Entry 7ND7 (electron microscopy, 3.60 A resolution); this record covers chains B and C of the 9 polymer chains in the assembly.

== Chain B (and C) ==
Protein: Spike glycoprotein
From: Severe acute respiratory syndrome coronavirus 2
Notes: chain C of this document is another copy of the same molecule, construct and numbering; everything in this record applies to it too
UniProtKB: P0DTC2 (SPIKE_SARS2); residues 1-1208 here = UniProt positions 1-1208
Amino-acid sequence (1288 residues; row label = number of the first residue in the row):
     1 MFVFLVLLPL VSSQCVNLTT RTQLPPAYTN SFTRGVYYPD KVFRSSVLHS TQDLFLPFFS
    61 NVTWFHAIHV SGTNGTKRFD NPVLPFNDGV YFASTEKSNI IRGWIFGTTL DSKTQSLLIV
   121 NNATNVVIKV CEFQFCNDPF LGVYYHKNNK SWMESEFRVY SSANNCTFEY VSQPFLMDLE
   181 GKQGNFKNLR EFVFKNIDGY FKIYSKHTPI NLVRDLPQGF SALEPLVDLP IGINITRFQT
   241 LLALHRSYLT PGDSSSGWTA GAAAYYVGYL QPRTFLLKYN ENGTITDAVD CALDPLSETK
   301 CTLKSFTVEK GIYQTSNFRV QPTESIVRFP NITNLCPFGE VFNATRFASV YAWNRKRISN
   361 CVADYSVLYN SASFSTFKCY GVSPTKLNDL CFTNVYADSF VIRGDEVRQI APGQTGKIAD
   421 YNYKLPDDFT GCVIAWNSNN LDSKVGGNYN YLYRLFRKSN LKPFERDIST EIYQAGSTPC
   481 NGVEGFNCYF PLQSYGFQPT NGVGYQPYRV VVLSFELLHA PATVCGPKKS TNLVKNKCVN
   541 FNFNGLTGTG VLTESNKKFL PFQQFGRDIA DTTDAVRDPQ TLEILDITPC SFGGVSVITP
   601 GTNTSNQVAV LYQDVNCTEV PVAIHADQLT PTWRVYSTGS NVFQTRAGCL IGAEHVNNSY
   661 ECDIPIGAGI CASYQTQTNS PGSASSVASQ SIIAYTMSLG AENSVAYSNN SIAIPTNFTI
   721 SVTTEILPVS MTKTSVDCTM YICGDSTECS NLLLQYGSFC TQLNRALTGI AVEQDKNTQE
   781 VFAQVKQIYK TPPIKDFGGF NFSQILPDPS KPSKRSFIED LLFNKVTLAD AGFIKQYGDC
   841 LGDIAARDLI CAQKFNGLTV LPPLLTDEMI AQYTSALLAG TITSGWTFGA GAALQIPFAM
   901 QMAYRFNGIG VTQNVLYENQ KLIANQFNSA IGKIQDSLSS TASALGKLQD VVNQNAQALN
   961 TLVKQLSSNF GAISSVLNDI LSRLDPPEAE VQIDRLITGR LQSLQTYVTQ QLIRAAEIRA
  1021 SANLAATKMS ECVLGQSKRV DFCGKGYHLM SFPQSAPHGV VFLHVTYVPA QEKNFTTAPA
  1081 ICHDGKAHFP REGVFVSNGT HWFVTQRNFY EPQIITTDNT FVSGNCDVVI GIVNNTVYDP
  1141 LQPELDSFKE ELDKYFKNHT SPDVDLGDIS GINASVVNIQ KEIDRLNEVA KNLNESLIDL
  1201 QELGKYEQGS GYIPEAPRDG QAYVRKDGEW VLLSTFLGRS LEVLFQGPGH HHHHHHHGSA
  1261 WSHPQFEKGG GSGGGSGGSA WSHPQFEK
Not modelled in the structure: 1-26, 70-79, 144-164, 173-185, 246-262, 621-640, 677-688, 828-853, 1148-1288
Differences from the reference sequence: engineered mutation Gly682 (Arg in P0DTC2), Ser683 (Arg in P0DTC2), Ser685 (Arg in P0DTC2), Pro986 (Lys in P0DTC2), Pro987 (Val in P0DTC2); expression tag (1209-1288)
UniProt features mapped onto this chain:
  - region: Asn280 to Cys301 (Putative superantigen), Arg403 to Asp405 (Integrin-binding motif), Asn448 to Phe456 (Immunodominant HLA epitope recognized by the CD8+), Pro681, Ala684 (Putative superantigen), Ser816 to Tyr837 (Fusion peptide 1), Lys835 to Phe855 (Fusion peptide 2), Asp1163 to Glu1202 (Heptad repeat 2)
  - site: Arg815, Ser816 (Cleavage)
  - glycosylation: Asn17 (N-linked (GlcNAc...) (complex) asparagine), Asn61 (N-linked (GlcNAc...) (hybrid) asparagine), Asn74 (N-linked (GlcNAc...) (complex) asparagine), Asn122 (N-linked (GlcNAc...) (hybrid) asparagine), Asn149 (N-linked (GlcNAc...) (complex) asparagine), Asn165 (N-linked (GlcNAc...) (complex) asparagine), Asn234 (N-linked (GlcNAc...) (high mannose) asparagine), Asn282 (N-linked (GlcNAc...) (complex) asparagine), Thr323 (O-linked (GalNAc) threonine), Ser325 (O-linked (HexNAc...) serine), Asn331 (N-linked (GlcNAc...) (complex) asparagine), Asn343 (N-linked (GlcNAc...) (complex) asparagine), Asn603 (N-linked (GlcNAc...) (hybrid) asparagine), Asn616 (N-linked (GlcNAc...) (complex) asparagine), Asn657 (N-linked (GlcNAc...) (complex) asparagine), Thr676 (O-linked (GlcNAc...) threonine), Thr678 (O-linked (GlcNAc...) threonine), Asn709 (N-linked (GlcNAc...) (high mannose) asparagine), Asn717 (N-linked (GlcNAc...) (hybrid) asparagine), Asn801 (N-linked (GlcNAc...) (hybrid) asparagine) and 6 more in UniProt
  - natural variant: Leu5 (L5F: In strain: Iota/B.1.526), Ser13 (S13I: In strain: Epsilon/B.1.427/B.1.429), Leu18 (L18F: In strain: Beta/B.1.351, Gamma/P.1 and 1 more), Thr19 (T19I: In strain: Omicron/BQ.1.1, Omicron/XBB.1.5 and 1 more; T19R: In strain: Delta/B.1.617.2, Omicron/BA.2 and 4 more), Thr20 (T20N: In strain: Gamma/P.1), Leu24 to Ala27 (sequence variant, change not given here; In strain: Omicron/BA.2, Omicron/BA.2.12.1 and 6 more), Pro26 (P26S: In strain: Gamma/P.1), Gln52 (Q52H: In strain: Omicron/EG.5.1), Ala67 (A67V: In strain: Eta/B.1.525, Omicron/BA.1), His69 to Val70 (deletion: In strain: Alpha/B.1.1.7, Eta/B.1.525 and 5 more), Gly75 (G75V: In strain: Lambda/C.37), Thr76 (T76I: In strain: Lambda/C.37), 82 further natural variant entries in UniProt
  - mutagenesis: His69 to Val70 (Increased incorporation of cleaved spike into virions), Asn121 (N121Q: Partial loss of biliverdin affinity), Arg190 (R190K: Partial loss of biliverdin affinity), Asn234 (N234Q: Increased resistance to neutralizing antibodies), Asn331 (N331Q: Reduced viral infectivity), Asn343 (N343Q: Reduced viral infectivity), Leu452 (L452R: Increased resistance to neutralizing antibodies. Decreases HLA binding to NF9 epitope. Increased binding affinity to human ACE2), Tyr453 (Y453F: Decreased HLA binding to NF9 epitope. Increased binding affinity to human ACE2), Ala475 (A475V: Increased resistance to neutralizing antibodies), Val483 (V483A: Increased resistance to neutralizing antibodies), Glu484 (E484D: Increased replication in human TMEM106B overexpressing cells), Phe490 (F490L: Increased resistance to neutralizing antibodies and human covalescent sera neutralization), 12 further mutagenesis entries in UniProt
Disulfides: Cys131-Cys166, Cys291-Cys301, Cys336-Cys361, Cys379-Cys432, Cys391-Cys525, Cys480-Cys488, Cys538-Cys590, Cys617-Cys649, Cys662-Cys671, Cys738-Cys760, Cys743-Cys749, Cys1032-Cys1043, Cys1082-Cys1126
Covalently attached groups: N-acetylglucosamine (NAG) linked to Asn61, Asn122, Asn165, Asn234, Asn282, Asn331, Asn616, Asn657, Asn709, Asn717, Asn801, Asn1074, Asn1098, Asn1134

== How chain B and chain C interact ==
Contacting residue pairs (157; chain B residue first):
  Gln314(B) - Ser735(C)
  Asn317(B) - Asp737(C)  hydrogen bond
  Arg355(B) - Pro230(C)
  Gly381(B) - Arg983(C)
  Val382(B) - Arg983(C)
  Ser383(B) - Arg983(C)  hydrogen bond (backbone-backbone)
  Ser383(B) - Asp985(C)  hydrogen bond
  Thr385(B) - Asp985(C)  hydrogen bond
  Lys386(B) - Ser982(C)
  Lys386(B) - Arg983(C)
  Lys386(B) - Leu984(C)
  Lys386(B) - Asp985(C)
  Asp389(B) - Ser982(C)
  Leu390(B) - Arg983(C)
  Tyr396(B) - Tyr200(C)
  Tyr396(B) - Pro230(C)
  Pro463(B) - Asp198(C)
  Phe464(B) - Asp198(C)
  Phe464(B) - Gly232(C)
  Glu465(B) - Gly232(C)
  Glu465(B) - Asn234(C)
  Arg466(B) - Gly232(C)
  Ile468(B) - Gln115(C)
  Glu516(B) - Tyr200(C)
  His519(B) - Lys41(C)
  His519(B) - Val42(C)
  Thr547(B) - Asn978(C)  hydrogen bond (backbone-side chain)
  Gly548(B) - Asn978(C)
  Thr549(B) - Asp745(C)
  Lys558(B) - Phe43(C)
  Phe559(B) - Phe43(C)  hydrophobic
  Phe562(B) - Glu224(C)
  Gln563(B) - Lys41(C)
  Gln563(B) - Val42(C)
  Gln563(B) - Phe43(C)
  Phe565(B) - Val42(C)
  Phe565(B) - Phe43(C)  hydrogen bond (backbone-backbone)
  Gly566(B) - Phe43(C)
  Arg567(B) - Val42(C)
  Arg567(B) - Phe43(C)  hydrogen bond (backbone-backbone)
  Asp568(B) - Lys854(C)  salt bridge
  Ile569(B) - Val47(C)  hydrophobic
  Ile569(B) - Lys964(C)
  Ala570(B) - Asn856(C)
  Ala570(B) - Val963(C)
  Ala570(B) - Leu966(C)  hydrophobic
  Ala570(B) - Ser967(C)
  Asp571(B) - Ser967(C)
  Asp571(B) - Ser975(C)  hydrogen bond
  Pro589(B) - Phe855(C)  hydrophobic
  Phe592(B) - Lys854(C)
  Phe592(B) - Phe855(C)  hydrophobic
  Gln613(B) - Leu861(C)
  Pro665(B) - Leu864(C)  hydrophobic
  Gly667(B) - Pro863(C)
  Gly667(B) - Leu864(C)
  Ala668(B) - Pro863(C)  hydrogen bond (backbone-backbone)
  Ala668(B) - Leu864(C)
  Ala668(B) - Thr866(C)
  Gly669(B) - Leu864(C)  hydrogen bond (backbone-backbone)
  Gly669(B) - Thr866(C)
  Gly669(B) - Met869(C)
  Thr696(B) - Met869(C)
  Met697(B) - Leu865(C)  hydrophobic
  Met697(B) - Met869(C)
  Leu699(B) - Ile788(C)  hydrophobic
  Leu699(B) - Met869(C)
  Leu699(B) - Gln872(C)
  Leu699(B) - Tyr873(C)
  Gly700(B) - Lys786(C)
  Ala701(B) - Lys786(C)
  Ala701(B) - Gln787(C)
  Ala701(B) - Ile788(C)  hydrogen bond (backbone-backbone)
  Glu702(B) - Lys790(C)  salt bridge
  Asn703(B) - Gln787(C)  hydrogen bond
  Asn703(B) - Ile788(C)
  Asn703(B) - Tyr789(C)
  Ser704(B) - Lys790(C)
  Val705(B) - Tyr789(C)  hydrophobic
  Val705(B) - Thr883(C)
  Val705(B) - Gln895(C)
  Ala706(B) - Gln895(C)
  Tyr707(B) - Pro792(C)  hydrophobic
  Tyr707(B) - Asp796(C)
  Tyr707(B) - Phe797(C)
  Tyr707(B) - Thr883(C)
  Tyr707(B) - Ile896(C)
  Tyr707(B) - Phe898(C)  hydrogen bond (side chain-backbone)
  Ser708(B) - Pro897(C)
  Asn709(B) - Pro897(C)
  Ser711(B) - Gln895(C)
  Ser711(B) - Ile896(C)
  Ser711(B) - Pro897(C)
  Ile712(B) - Gln895(C)
  Ile712(B) - Ile896(C)  hydrophobic
  Ile712(B) - Tyr904(C)
  Ala713(B) - Leu894(C)
  Ala713(B) - Gln895(C)  hydrogen bond (backbone-backbone)
  Pro715(B) - Leu894(C)
  Gln957(B) - Arg765(C)
  Thr961(B) - Ser758(C)
  Gln965(B) - Tyr756(C)
  Gln965(B) - Ser758(C)  hydrogen bond
  Gln965(B) - Phe759(C)
  Ser968(B) - Gln755(C)
  Ser968(B) - Tyr756(C)
  Ser968(B) - Gly757(C)  hydrogen bond (side chain-backbone)
  Asn969(B) - Gln755(C)  hydrogen bond (backbone-backbone)
  Phe970(B) - Gln755(C)  hydrogen bond (backbone-backbone)
  Phe970(B) - Tyr756(C)  hydrophobic
  Phe970(B) - Phe759(C)  hydrophobic
  Gly971(B) - Gln755(C)  hydrogen bond (backbone-side chain)
  Gln1002(B) - Gln1005(C)  hydrogen bond
  Ser1003(B) - Phe759(C)
  Thr1006(B) - Gln762(C)
  Thr1006(B) - Gln1005(C)
  Thr1009(B) - Thr1009(C)
  Gln1010(B) - Leu1012(C)
  Ile1013(B) - Leu1012(C)  hydrophobic
  Glu1017(B) - Arg1019(C)  salt bridge
  Arg1039(B) - Thr1027(C)
  Arg1039(B) - Glu1031(C)  salt bridge
  Arg1039(B) - Arg1039(C)
  Val1040(B) - Ser1030(C)
  Val1040(B) - Glu1031(C)
  Val1040(B) - Gly1035(C)
  Asp1041(B) - Gly889(C)
  Asp1041(B) - Ser1030(C)
  Asp1041(B) - Leu1034(C)
  Phe1042(B) - Glu1031(C)
  Lys1045(B) - Gly889(C)
  Lys1045(B) - Ala890(C)
  Lys1045(B) - Gly891(C)
  Gly1046(B) - Ala890(C)  hydrogen bond (backbone-backbone)
  Tyr1047(B) - Trp886(C)
  Tyr1047(B) - Ala890(C)  hydrophobic
  Glu1072(B) - Leu894(C)
  Asn1074(B) - Gln895(C)  hydrogen bond
  Thr1077(B) - Pro897(C)
  Thr1077(B) - Met900(C)
  Pro1079(B) - Tyr917(C)  hydrophobic
  Phe1089(B) - Gln913(C)
  Phe1089(B) - Asn914(C)
  Phe1089(B) - Tyr917(C)  hydrophobic
  Pro1090(B) - Gln913(C)
  Val1094(B) - Met900(C)  hydrophobic
  Val1094(B) - Tyr904(C)
  Arg1107(B) - Tyr904(C)
  Phe1121(B) - Thr912(C)
  Ser1123(B) - Asn914(C)  hydrogen bond
  Ser1123(B) - Glu918(C)  hydrogen bond
  Ser1123(B) - Glu1111(C)
  Gly1124(B) - Glu918(C)
  Val1128(B) - Glu918(C)
  Leu1141(B) - Leu1141(C)  hydrophobic
  Leu1141(B) - Glu1144(C)
  Leu1145(B) - Glu1144(C)
Interface residues without a listed pair, chain B (112 interface residues in all): Arg319, Thr415, Lys462, Glu471, Leu518, Leu546, Lys557, Leu560, Gln564, Thr572, Ala647, Ile666, Ile670, Cys671, Asn710, Pro986, Gly999, Val1068, Val1122, Val1129, Ile1130
Interface residues without a listed pair, chain C (107 interface residues in all): Tyr38, Asp40, Lys113, Glu132, Gly199, Pro225, Asp228, Ile231, Asn282, Thr385, Asp427, Met740, Val785, Thr859, Pro862, Ala892, Ala893, Lys921, Ile973, Val976, Asp979, Leu981, Leu1001, Gln1002, Ile1013, Gln1113, Leu1145

== Summary ==
Chain B and chain C form an interface of 112 and 107 residues respectively, with 24 hydrogen bonds and 4 salt
bridges. Polar contacts include Asp568(B)-Lys854(C), Glu702(B)-Lys790(C) and Glu1017(B)-Arg1019(C).
N-acetylglucosamine is covalently linked to Asn61(B), Asn122(B), Asn165(B), Asn234(B), Asn282(B) and Asn331(B)
and 8 more.
Both chains are Spike glycoprotein (Severe acute respiratory syndrome coronavirus 2). Entry 7ND7 (EM structure
of SARS-CoV-2 Spike glycoprotein in complex with COVOX-316 Fab) was determined by electron microscopy together
with 7BEH, 7BEJ, 7BEK, 7ND3, 7ND4 and 7ND6 from the same study.
